9EYJ - chains A and B of the 3 polymer chains in the assembly; structure by electron microscopy, 2.97 A resolution.

# Chain A (and B)
Molecule: SMODS-associated and fused to various effectors domain-containing protein
Source organism: Candidatus Cloacimonas acidaminovorans
Notes: chain B of this document is another copy of the same molecule, construct and numbering; everything in this record applies to it too
Reference sequence: B0VHB4 (B0VHB4_CLOAI); numbering as in UniProt (aligned over 2-506)
Sequence (549 residues; each row starts with the number of its first residue; numbers below 1 keep their minus sign (Met-42 is residue -42)):
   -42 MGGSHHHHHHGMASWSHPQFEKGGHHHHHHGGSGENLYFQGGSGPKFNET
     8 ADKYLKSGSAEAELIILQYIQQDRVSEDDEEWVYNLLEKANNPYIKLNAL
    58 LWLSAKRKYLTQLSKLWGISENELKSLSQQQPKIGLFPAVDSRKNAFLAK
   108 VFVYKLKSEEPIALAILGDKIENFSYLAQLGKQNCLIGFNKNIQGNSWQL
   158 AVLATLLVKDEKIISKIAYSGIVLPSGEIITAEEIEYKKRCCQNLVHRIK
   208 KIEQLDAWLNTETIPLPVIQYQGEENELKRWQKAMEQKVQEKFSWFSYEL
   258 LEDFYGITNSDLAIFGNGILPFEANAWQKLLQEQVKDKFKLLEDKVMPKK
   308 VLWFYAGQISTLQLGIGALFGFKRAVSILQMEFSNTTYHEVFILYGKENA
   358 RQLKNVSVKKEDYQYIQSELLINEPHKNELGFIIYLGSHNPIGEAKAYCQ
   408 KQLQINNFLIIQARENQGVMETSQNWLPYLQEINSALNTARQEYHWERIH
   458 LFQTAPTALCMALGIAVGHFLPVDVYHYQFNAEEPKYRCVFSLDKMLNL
Unresolved in the structure: -42 to 201, 353-356, 505-506 (chain B: -42 to 201, 230-232, 274-278, 338-343, 354-355, 423-425, 487-495)
Sequence notes: initiating methionine (-42); expression tag (-41 to 1)
Reported in the primary citation:
  - binding site for cA4: Lys330, Arg358, Ser395, His396, His476
  - catalytic residues: His396
  - mutagenesis - S395A: decreased catalytic activity on cA4
  - mutagenesis - S154A: abolished catalytic activity
  - mutagenesis - H396A: abolished catalytic activity on A4p
  - mutagenesis - R358E/K361E: abolished binding to CCaCalpT-CalpS
  - mutagenesis - R358E/K361E (>100-fold): decreased catalytic activity

# Chain A / chain B interface
Pairs across the interface (58; chain A residue first):
  Arg237(A) with Glu300(B)
  Trp238(A) with Lys330(B)
  Gln244(A) with Pro305(B)
  Ile276(A) with Leu504(B)
  Phe340(A) with Phe329(B), hydrophobic; Lys330(B); Ala332(B); Leu351(B); Ala357(B)
  Ser341(A) with Tyr352(B); Gly353(B), hydrogen bond (backbone-backbone); Asn356(B), hydrogen bond (side chain-backbone); Ala357(B), hydrogen bond (side chain-backbone)
  Asn342(A) with Gly353(B), hydrogen bond (side chain-backbone)
  Thr343(A) with Ala332(B)
  Tyr392(A) with Val363(B); Asn445(B), hydrogen bond
  Ser395(A) with Arg358(B); Lys361(B), hydrogen bond; Val363(B); Asn441(B); Asn445(B), hydrogen bond (backbone-side chain)
  His396(A) with Lys361(B); Asn445(B), hydrogen bond (backbone-side chain); Arg448(B); Ala473(B); Val474(B), hydrogen bond (side chain-backbone); Phe477(B); Leu478(B)
  Asn397(A) with Asn445(B), hydrogen bond (backbone-side chain); Arg448(B), hydrogen bond (backbone-side chain); Gln449(B)
  Ile399(A) with Gln449(B)
  Gly400(A) with Arg448(B); Gln449(B), hydrogen bond (backbone-backbone); Tyr451(B)
  Glu401(A) with His452(B)
  Ala404(A) with His452(B)
  Glu422(A) with Ser364(B)
  Asn423(A) with Ser364(B)
  Gln424(A) with Asn362(B); Val363(B), hydrogen bond (backbone-backbone); Ser364(B), hydrogen bond (backbone-backbone)
  Gly425(A) with Arg358(B), hydrogen bond (backbone-side chain); Lys361(B); Val363(B)
  Val426(A) with Arg358(B); Gln359(B); Asn362(B)
  Tyr485(A) with Phe477(B), hydrogen bond (side chain-backbone); Leu478(B); Pro479(B)
  Phe487(A) with His476(B); Phe477(B); Asp501(B); Leu504(B), hydrophobic
  Asn488(A) with Asp501(B)
  Lys493(A) with Pro479(B)
Also at the interface, not in a pair above, chain A (26 interface residues in all): Gly394
Also at the interface, not in a pair above, chain B (33 interface residues in all): Lys366, Glu450, Asn505

# Overview
26 residues of chain A and 33 residues of chain B are in contact, with 16 hydrogen bonds. Polar contacts
include Ser341(A)-Asn356(B), Ser341(A)-Ala357(B) and Asn342(A)-Gly353(B). From the paper: the catalytic
residue His396(A); S395A of chain A reduces catalytic activity on cA4; 4 substitutions were tested in all.
Both chains are SMODS-associated and fused to various effectors domain-containing protein (Candidatus
Cloacimonas acidaminovorans). Entry 9EYJ (Cryo-EM structure of SAVED-Lon protease CCaCalpL filament bound to
cA4) was determined by electron microscopy, deposited together with 9EYI.
